Entry 6HW7 (X-ray diffraction, 2.70 A resolution); this record covers chains O and U of the 28 polymer chains in the assembly.

Chain O:
Molecule: Proteasome subunit alpha type-2
From: Saccharomyces cerevisiae S288C
Notes: EC 3.4.25.1
UniProtKB: P23639 (PSA2_YEAST); numbering as in UniProt (aligned over 1-250)
Chain sequence (250 residues; numbered 1 to 250; the number before each row is that of its first residue):
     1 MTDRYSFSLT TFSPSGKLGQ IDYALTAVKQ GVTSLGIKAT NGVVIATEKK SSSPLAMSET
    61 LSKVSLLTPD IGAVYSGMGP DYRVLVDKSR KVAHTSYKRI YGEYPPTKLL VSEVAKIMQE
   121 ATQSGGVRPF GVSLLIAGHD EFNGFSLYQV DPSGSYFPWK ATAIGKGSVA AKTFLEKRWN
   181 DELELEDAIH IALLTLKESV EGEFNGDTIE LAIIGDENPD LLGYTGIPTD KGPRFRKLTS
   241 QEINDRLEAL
Swiss-Prot annotation at these positions:
  - cross-link: Lys108 (Glycyl lysine isopeptide (Lys-Gly) (interchain with G-Cter in ubiquitin))

Chain U:
Molecule: Proteasome subunit alpha type-1
From: Saccharomyces cerevisiae S288C
Notes: EC 3.4.25.1
UniProtKB: P21243 (PSA1_YEAST); residues -8 to 243 here correspond to UniProt positions 1-252 (UniProt number = residue number + 9)
Chain sequence (252 residues; row label = number of the first residue in the row; numbers below 1 keep their minus sign (Met-8 is residue -8)):
    -8 MSGAAAASAA GYDRHITIFS PEGRLYQVEY AFKATNQTNI NSLAVRGKDC TVVISQKKVP
    52 DKLLDPTTVS YIFCISRTIG MVVNGPIPDA RNAALRAKAE AAEFRYKYGY DMPCDVLAKR
   112 MANLSQIYTQ RAYMRPLGVI LTFVSVDEEL GPSIYKTDPA GYYVGYKATA TGPKQQEITT
   172 NLENHFKKSK IDHINEESWE KVVEFAITHM IDALGTEFSK NDLEVGVATK DKFFTLSAEN
   232 IEERLVAIAE QD
Disordered / not traced: -8 to 1, 243

Chain O / chain U interface:
Pairs across the interface (67):
  Asp3(O) with Tyr124(U)
  Tyr5(O) with Ile7(U); Ala123(U), hydrophobic; Tyr124(U), hydrophobic
  Leu9(O) with Ile9(U), hydrophobic; Ala123(U), hydrophobic
  Gln20(O) with Ile9(U); Phe10(U), hydrogen bond (side chain-backbone)
  Tyr23(O) with Phe10(U); Ser11(U); Pro12(U), hydrophobic; Gly14(U)
  Ala24(O) with Phe10(U), hydrophobic
  Thr26(O) with Pro12(U); Glu13(U)
  Ala27(O) with Gly14(U)
  Ser52(O) with Tyr153(U), hydrogen bond
  Ser53(O) with Thr170(U)
  Pro54(O) with Lys158(U); Glu174(U)
  Leu55(O) with Tyr157(U); Lys158(U), hydrogen bond (backbone-backbone); Ala159(U); Thr170(U); Leu173(U), hydrophobic; Glu174(U); Phe177(U), hydrophobic
  Ala56(O) with Gly156(U); Tyr157(U), hydrophobic
  Met57(O) with Arg37(U); Val155(U); Gly156(U), hydrogen bond (backbone-backbone); Tyr157(U); Lys158(U)
  Thr60(O) with Tyr146(U); Val155(U); Gly156(U), hydrogen bond (side chain-backbone)
  Leu61(O) with Tyr153(U); Val155(U), hydrophobic
  Met78(O) with Phe10(U), hydrophobic; Leu16(U), hydrophobic
  Pro80(O) with Gln117(U); Ala151(U); Gly152(U); Tyr153(U)
  Asp81(O) with Gln117(U)
  Arg83(O) with Ala113(U), hydrogen bond (side chain-backbone); Asn114(U); Gly152(U), hydrogen bond (side chain-backbone); Tyr154(U)
  Val84(O) with Asn114(U); Gln117(U)
  Asp87(O) with Lys110(U), salt bridge; Asn114(U)
  Gly126(O) with Gln121(U); Arg122(U); Ala123(U), hydrogen bond (backbone-backbone)
  Val127(O) with Gln121(U); Arg122(U)
  Arg128(O) with Thr8(U); Phe10(U); Leu16(U); Thr120(U), hydrogen bond (side chain-backbone); Gln121(U), hydrogen bond (backbone-backbone)
  Pro129(O) with Phe10(U)
  Phe130(O) with Gln121(U)
  Gly131(O) with Phe10(U)
Interface residues without a listed pair, chain O (30 interface residues in all): Thr2, Ala121
Interface residues without a listed pair, chain U (34 interface residues in all): Thr160

In short:
The interface between chain O and chain U involves 30 residues on one side and 34 on the other, with 10
hydrogen bonds and 1 salt bridge. Among the polar pairs are Asp87(O)-Lys110(U), Gln20(O)-Phe10(U) and
Ser52(O)-Tyr153(U).
Chain O is Proteasome subunit alpha type-2 and chain U is Proteasome subunit alpha type-1, both from
Saccharomyces cerevisiae S288C; the structure, Yeast 20S proteasome in complex with 29, was determined by
X-ray diffraction together with 6HTB, 6HTC, 6HTD, 6HTP, 6HTR, 6HUB and 30 further entries from the same study.
